Entry 6WUA (electron microscopy, 3.20 A resolution); this record covers chains a and c of the 8 polymer chains in the assembly.

[Chain a]
Molecule: 16S rRNA
Source organism: Enterococcus faecalis OG1RF
Sequence (1548 nucleotides; row label = number of the first residue in the row):
     3 UGAGAGUUUG AUCCUGGCUC AGGACGAACG CUGGCGGCGU GCCUAAUACA UGCAAGUCGA
    63 ACGCUUCUUU CCUCCCGAGU GCUUGCACUC AAUUGGAAAG AGGAGUGGCG GACGGGUGAG
   123 UAACACGUGG GUAACCUACC CAUCAGAGGG GGAUAACACU UGGAAACAGG UGCUAAUACC
   183 GCAUAACAGU UUAUGCCGCA UGGCAUAAGA GUGAAAGGCG CUUUCGGGUG UCGCUGAUGG
   243 AUGGACCCGC GGUGCAUUAG CUAGUUGGUG AGGUAACGGC UCACCAAGGC CACGAUGCAU
   303 AGCCGACCUG AGAGGGUGAU CGGCCACACU GGGACUGAGA CACGGCCCAG ACUCCUACGG
   363 GAGGCAGCAG UAGGGAAUCU UCGGCAAUGG ACGAAAGUCU GACCGAGCAA CGCCGCGUGA
   423 GUGAAGAAGG UUUUCGGAUC GUAAAACUCU GUUGUUAGAG AAGAACAAGG ACGUUAGUAA
   483 CUGAACGUCC CCUGACGGUA UCUAACCAGA AAGCCACGGC UAACUACGUG CCAGCAGCCG
   543 CGGUAAUACG UAGGUGGCAA GCGUUGUCCG GAUUUAUUGG GCGUAAAGCG AGCGCAGGCG
   603 GUUUCUUAAG UCUGAUGUGA AAGCCCCCGG CUCAACCGGG GAGGGUCAUU GGAAACUGGG
   663 AGACUUGAGU GCAGAAGAGG AGAGUGGAAU UCCAUGUGUA GCGGUGAAAU GCGUAGAUAU
   723 AUGGAGGAAC ACCAGUGGCG AAGGCGGCUC UCUGGUCUGU AACUGACGCU GAGGCUCGAA
   783 AGCGUGGGGA GCAAACAGGA UUAGAUACCC UGGUAGUCCA CGCCGUAAAC GAUGAGUGCU
   843 AAGUGUUGGA GGGUUUCCGC CCUUCAGUGC UGCAGCAAAC GCAUUAAGCA CUCCGCCUGG
   903 GGAGUACGAC CGCAAGGUUG AAACUCAAAG GAAUUGACGG GGGCCCGCAC AAGCGGUGGA
   963 GCAUGUGGUU UAAUUCGAAG CAACGCGAAG AACCUUACCA GGUCUUGACA UCCUUUGACC
  1023 ACUCUAGAGA UAGAGCUUUC CCUUCGGGGA CAAAGUGACA GGUGGUGCAU GGUUGUCGUC
  1083 AGCUCGUGUC GUGAGAUGUU GGGUUAAGUC CCGCAACGAG CGCAACCCUU AUUGUUAGUU
  1143 GCCAUCAUUU AGUUGGGCAC UCUAGCGAGA CUGCCGGUGA CAAACCGGAG GAAGGUGGGG
  1203 AUGACGUCAA AUCAUCAUGC CCCUUAUGAC CUGGGCUACA CACGUGCUAC AAUGGGAAGU
  1263 ACAACGAGUC GCUAGACCGC GAGGUCAUGC AAAUCUCUUA AAGCUUCUCU CAGUUCGGAU
  1323 UGCAGGCUGC AACUCGCCUG CAUGAAGCCG GAAUCGCUAG UAAUCGCGGA UCAGCACGCC
  1383 GCGGUGAAUA CGUUCCCGGG CCUUGUACAC ACCGCCCGUC ACACCACGAG AGUUUGUAAC
  1443 ACCCGAAGUC GGUGAGGUAA CCUUUUUGGA GCCAGCCGCC UAAGGUGGGA UAGAUGAUUG
  1503 GGGUGAAGUC GUAACAAGGU AGCCGUAUCG GAAGGUGCGG CUGGAUCA
Not modelled in the structure: 3-949, 1081-1124, 1396-1550

[Chain c]
Protein: 30S ribosomal protein S3
Source organism: Enterococcus faecalis OG1RF
UniProtKB: A0A1B4XKR8 (A0A1B4XKR8_ENTFL); residues 2-205 here = UniProt positions 2-205
Amino-acid sequence (204 residues; each row starts with the number of its first residue):
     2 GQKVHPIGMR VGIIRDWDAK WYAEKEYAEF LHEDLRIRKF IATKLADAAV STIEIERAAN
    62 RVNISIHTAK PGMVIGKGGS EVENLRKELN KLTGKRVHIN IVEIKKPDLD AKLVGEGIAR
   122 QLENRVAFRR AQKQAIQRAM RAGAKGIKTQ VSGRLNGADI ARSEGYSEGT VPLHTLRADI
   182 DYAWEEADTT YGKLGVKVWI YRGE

[How chain a and chain c interact]
Pairs across the interface - 43 pairs, chain a then chain c:
  A1071(a) - Arg155(c)  base contact
  A1071(a) - Ile161(c)  phosphate contact
  U1072(a) - Gly154(c)  phosphate contact
  U1072(a) - Ile161(c)  phosphate contact
  U1072(a) - Ala162(c)  hydrogen bond to the phosphate
  U1072(a) - Lys194(c)  hydrogen bond to the sugar
  G1073(a) - Gly154(c)  phosphate contact
  G1073(a) - Trp185(c)  sugar contact
  G1073(a) - Glu187(c)  sugar contact
  G1073(a) - Lys194(c)  sugar contact
  G1073(a) - Gly196(c)  phosphate contact
  G1074(a) - Trp185(c)  sugar contact
  G1074(a) - Lys198(c)  phosphate contact
  U1075(a) - Lys198(c)  salt bridge to the phosphate
  U1076(a) - Gly2(c)  base contact
  G1077(a) - Gly2(c)  phosphate contact
  U1078(a) - Gln3(c)  base contact
  C1125(a) - His175(c)  salt bridge to the phosphate
  A1127(a) - His175(c)  base contact
  A1127(a) - Thr176(c)  base contact
  C1128(a) - His175(c)  base contact
  C1128(a) - Leu177(c)  hydrogen bond to the base
  C1128(a) - Arg178(c)  sugar contact
  C1129(a) - Leu177(c)  sugar contact
  A1203(a) - Met10(c)  sugar contact
  U1204(a) - Val5(c)  phosphate contact
  U1204(a) - Met10(c)  sugar contact
  U1204(a) - His175(c)  sugar contact
  G1205(a) - Gln3(c)  hydrogen bond to the sugar
  G1205(a) - Lys4(c)  phosphate contact
  G1205(a) - Val5(c)  phosphate contact
  G1205(a) - His175(c)  sugar contact
  A1206(a) - Gln3(c)  phosphate contact
  A1206(a) - Lys4(c)  salt bridge to the phosphate
  C1207(a) - Lys4(c)  salt bridge to the phosphate
  G1208(a) - Gln3(c)  hydrogen bond to the base
  A1211(a) - Ile161(c)  base contact
  A1219(a) - Lys194(c)  sugar contact
  U1220(a) - Gly193(c)  sugar contact
  U1220(a) - Lys194(c)  sugar contact
  G1221(a) - Thr191(c)  sugar contact
  G1221(a) - Gly193(c)  hydrogen bond to the sugar
  A1293(a) - Lys26(c)  base contact
Interface residues without a listed pair, chain a (25 interface residues in all): C1079, U1271
Interface residues without a listed pair, chain c (25 interface residues in all): Ile14, Ser153, Tyr192, Leu195

[Overview]
Chain a and chain c each contribute 25 residues to their interface, with 6 hydrogen bonds and 4 salt bridges.
Among the polar pairs are C1128(a)-Leu177(c), G1208(a)-Gln3(c) and U1072(a)-Lys194(c).
Here chain a is 16S rRNA and chain c is 30S ribosomal protein S3, both from Enterococcus faecalis OG1RF. Entry
6WUA (30S subunit (head) of 70S Ribosome Enterococcus faecalis MultiBody refinement) was determined by
electron microscopy, deposited together with 6WUB.
